3AN3 - chains A and B; structure by X-ray diffraction, 2.30 A resolution.

[Chain A (and B)]
Protein: Peroxisome proliferator-activated receptor gamma
Source organism: Homo sapiens
Notes: fragment: Ligand binding domain; chain B of this document is another copy of the same molecule, construct and numbering; everything in this record applies to it too
UniProtKB: P37231 (PPARG_HUMAN); residues 195-476 here correspond to UniProt positions 223-504 (UniProt number = residue number + 28)
Chain sequence (286 residues; each row starts with the number of its first residue):
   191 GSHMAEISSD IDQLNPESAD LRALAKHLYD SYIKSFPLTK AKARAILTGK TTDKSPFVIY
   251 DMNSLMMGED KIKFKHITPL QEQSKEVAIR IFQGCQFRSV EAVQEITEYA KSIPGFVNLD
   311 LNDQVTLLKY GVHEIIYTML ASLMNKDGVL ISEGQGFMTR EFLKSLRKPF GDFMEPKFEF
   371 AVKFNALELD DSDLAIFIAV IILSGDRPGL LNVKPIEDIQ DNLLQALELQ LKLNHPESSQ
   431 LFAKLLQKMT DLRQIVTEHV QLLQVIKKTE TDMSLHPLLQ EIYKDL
Unresolved in the structure: 191-202, 263-273 (chain B: 191-206, 242-244, 267-274, 474-476)
Construct notes: expression tag (191-194)
Small-molecule neighbours: M7S ((2S)-2-benzyl-3-(4-propoxy-3-{[({4-[(3S,5S,7S)-tricyclo[3.3.1.1~3,7~]dec-1-yl]phenyl}carbonyl)amino]methyl}phenyl)propanoic acid): Leu255, Glu259, Arg280, Ile281, Phe282, Gly284, Cys285, Gln286, Arg288, Ser289, His323, Ile326, Tyr327, Leu330, Val339, Leu340, Ile341, Ser342, Met348, Leu353, Phe363, Met364, His449, Leu453, Leu469, Tyr473
UniProt features mapped onto this chain:
  - motif: Pro467 to Asp475 (9aaTAD)
  - binding site (rosiglitazone): Gln286 to Ser289, His323, His449, Tyr473
  - cross-link: Lys224 (Glycyl lysine isopeptide (Lys-Gly) (interchain with G-Cter in ubiquitin))

[How chain A and chain B interact]
Contacting residue pairs (28):
  Lys373(A) with Asp396(B)
  Asp396(A) with Lys373(B), salt bridge
  Glu407(A) with Lys434(B), salt bridge
  Gln410(A) with Gln437(B), hydrogen bond
  Asp411(A) with Ser429(B); Gln430(B); Lys434(B), salt bridge
  Leu414(A) with Gln430(B); Ala433(B), hydrophobic
  Gln415(A) with Gln430(B)
  Glu418(A) with Glu418(B); Gln430(B)
  Ser429(A) with Asp411(B), hydrogen bond
  Gln430(A) with Asp411(B); Leu414(B); Gln415(B); Glu418(B); Phe432(B)
  Phe432(A) with Gln430(B); Ala433(B), hydrophobic
  Ala433(A) with Leu436(B), hydrophobic
  Leu436(A) with Ala433(B), hydrophobic; Leu436(B), hydrophobic
  Gln437(A) with Gln410(B), hydrogen bond; Met439(B)
  Thr440(A) with Met439(B); Thr440(B)
  Arg443(A) with Thr440(B)
Other interface residues (no listed pair), chain A (18 interface residues in all): Lys434, Met439
Other interface residues (no listed pair), chain B (19 interface residues in all): Lys422, Asp441, Arg443

[Overview]
18 residues of chain A face 19 of chain B across their interface; the contacts include 3 hydrogen bonds and 3
salt bridges. Polar contacts include Asp396(A)-Lys373(B), Glu407(A)-Lys434(B) and Asp411(A)-Lys434(B). Ligands
of chain A: compound M7S.
Both chains are Peroxisome proliferator-activated receptor gamma (Homo sapiens). Entry 3AN3 (Human PPAR gamma
ligand binding domain in complex with a gamma selective agonist MO3S) was determined by X-ray diffraction
together with 3AN4 from the same study.
